Entry 6F1W (X-ray diffraction, 1.86 A resolution); this record covers chain A.

[Chain A]
Protein: Casein kinase I isoform delta
Source organism: Homo sapiens
Notes: EC 2.7.11.1, 2.7.11.26
UniProtKB: P48730 (KC1D_HUMAN), isoform P48730-2; residues 1-294 here = UniProt positions 1-294
Chain sequence (314 residues; row label = number of the first residue in the row; numbers below 1 keep their minus sign (Met-19 is residue -19)):
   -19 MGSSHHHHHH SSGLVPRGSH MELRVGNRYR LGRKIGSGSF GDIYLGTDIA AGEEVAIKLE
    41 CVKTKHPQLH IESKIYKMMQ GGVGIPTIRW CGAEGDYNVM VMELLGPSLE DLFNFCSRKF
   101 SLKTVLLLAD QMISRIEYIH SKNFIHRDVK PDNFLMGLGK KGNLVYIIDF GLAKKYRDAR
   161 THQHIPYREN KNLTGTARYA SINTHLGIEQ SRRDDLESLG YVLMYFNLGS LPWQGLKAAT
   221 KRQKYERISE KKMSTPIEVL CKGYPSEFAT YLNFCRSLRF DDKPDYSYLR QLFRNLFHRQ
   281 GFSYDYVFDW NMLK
Not modelled in the structure: -19 to 2, 19-20, 44-46, 293-294
Modified residues: Thr220 (phosphothreonine; TPO)
Sequence notes: initiating methionine (-19); expression tag (-18 to 0)
Residues lining bound ligands: 31a (CG5; (9R,10R,11S)-N-[4-[3-(4-fluorophenyl)-5-propan-2-yl-1,2-oxazol-4-yl]pyridin-2-yl]-4-(4-methoxyphenyl)-10,11-bis(oxidanyl)-1,7-diazatricyclo[7.3.0.03,7]dodeca-3,5-diene-6-carboxamide): Ile15, Gly16, Ser17, Gly18, Ile23, Ala36, Ile37, Lys38, Tyr56, Met80, Val81, Met82, Glu83, Leu84, Leu85, Gly86, Pro87, Asp91, Asp132, Leu135, Leu138, Ile148
Curated features (UniProtKB/Swiss-Prot):
  - active site: Asp128 (Proton acceptor)
  - binding site (ATP): Ile15 to Ile23, Lys38
Reported in the primary citation:
  - binding site for 31a: Ile23, Lys38, Met80, Met82, Leu85, Ile148 (from molecular simulation)

[In short]
Bound to chain A: 31a. From UniProt: active-site residue Asp128 and 10 ATP-binding residues. From the paper: a
binding site for 31a at Ile23, Lys38 and Met80 among others.
Chain A is Casein kinase I isoform delta (Homo sapiens); the structure, Crystal structure of human Casein
Kinase I delta in complex with compound 31a, was determined by X-ray diffraction together with 6F26 from the
same study.
